PDB entry 2XCR | X-ray diffraction, 3.50 A resolution | chains D and E of the 4 polymer chains in the assembly

[Chain D]
Molecule: DNA gyrase subunit B, DNA gyrase subunit A
Organism: Staphylococcus aureus
Notes: EC 5.99.1.3; fragment: c-terminal 27kda domain, residues 410-644, n-terminal 56kda domain, residues 2-491
Reference sequence: chimeric construct of P66937, Q99XG5: residues 410-644 from P66937 (GYRB_STAAN) positions 410-644 (same numbers); residues 1002-1491 from Q99XG5 positions 2-491 (UniProt number = residue number - 1000)
Sequence (726 residues; each row starts with the number of its first residue; note: 357 numbers in that range are skipped by the numbering (no residue carries them; nothing is unmodelled there)):
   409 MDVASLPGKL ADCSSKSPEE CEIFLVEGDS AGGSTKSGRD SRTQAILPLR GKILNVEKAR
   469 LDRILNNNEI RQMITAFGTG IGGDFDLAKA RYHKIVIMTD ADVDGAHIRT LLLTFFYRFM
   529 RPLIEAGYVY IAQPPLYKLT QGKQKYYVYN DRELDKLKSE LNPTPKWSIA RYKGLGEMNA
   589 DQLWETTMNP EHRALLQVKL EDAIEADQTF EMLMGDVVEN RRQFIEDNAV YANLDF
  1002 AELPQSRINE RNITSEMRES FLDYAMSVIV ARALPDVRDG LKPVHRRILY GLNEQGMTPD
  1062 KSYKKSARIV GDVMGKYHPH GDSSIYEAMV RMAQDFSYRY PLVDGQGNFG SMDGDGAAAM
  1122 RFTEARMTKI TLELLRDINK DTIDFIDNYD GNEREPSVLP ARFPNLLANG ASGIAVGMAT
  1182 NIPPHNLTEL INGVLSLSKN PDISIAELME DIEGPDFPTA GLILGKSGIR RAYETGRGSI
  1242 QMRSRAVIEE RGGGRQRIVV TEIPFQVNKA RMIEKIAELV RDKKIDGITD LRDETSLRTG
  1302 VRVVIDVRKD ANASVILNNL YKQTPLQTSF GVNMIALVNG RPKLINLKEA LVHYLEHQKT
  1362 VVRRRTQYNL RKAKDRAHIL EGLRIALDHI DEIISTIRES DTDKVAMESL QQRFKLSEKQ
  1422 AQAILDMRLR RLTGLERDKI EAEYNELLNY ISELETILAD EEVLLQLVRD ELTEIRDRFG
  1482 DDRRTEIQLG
Disordered / not traced: 409-415
Differences from the reference sequence: expression tag (409); engineered mutation Phe-1123 (Tyr123 in Q99XG5)
Ligand contacts: RXV (6-methoxy-4-(2-{4-[([1,3]oxathiolo[5,4-c]pyridin-6-ylmethyl)amino]piperidin-1-yl}ethyl)quinoline-3-carbonitrile): Ala-1068, Gly-1072, Asp-1083, Met-1121
Swiss-Prot annotation at these positions:
  - binding site (Mg(2+)): Glu-435, Asp-508, Asp-510
  - site (Interaction with DNA): Lys-460, Asn-463

[Chain E]
Molecule: 20-nt DNA strand
Sequence (20 nucleotides; numbered 1 to 20; the number before each row is that of its first residue):
     1 XGCCGTAGGG CCCTACGGCT
Modified positions: 5UA (5'-O-carboxy-2'-deoxyadenosine) at position 1

[Interface between chain D and chain E]
Pairs across the interface (33):
  Lys-460(D) with DT14(E), sugar contact
  Ile-461(D) with DA15(E), sugar contact
  Leu-462(D) with DT14(E), phosphate contact; DA15(E), phosphate contact
  Asn-463(D) with DA15(E), hydrogen bond to the phosphate; DC16(E), hydrogen bond to the phosphate
  Lys-466(D) with DC16(E), salt bridge to the phosphate; DG17(E), salt bridge to the phosphate
  Arg-471(D) with DT14(E), salt bridge to the phosphate
  His-515(D) with DA15(E), hydrogen bond to the phosphate; DC16(E), salt bridge to the phosphate
  Leu-519(D) with DA15(E), phosphate contact
  Met-622(D) with DC16(E), phosphate contact
  Val-626(D) with DG17(E), sugar contact; DG18(E), phosphate contact
  Arg-629(D) with DG17(E), salt bridge to the phosphate
  Phe-1022(D) with DC16(E), phosphate contact
  Arg-1122(D) with DG9(E), salt bridge to the phosphate; DG10(E), salt bridge to the phosphate
  Phe-1123(D) with DG9(E), phosphate contact
  Ile-1175(D) with DC16(E), base contact; DG17(E), base contact
  Ala-1176(D) with DG17(E), sugar contact
  Val-1177(D) with DC16(E), sugar contact
  Gly-1178(D) with DC16(E), phosphate contact; DG17(E), hydrogen bond to the phosphate; DG18(E), phosphate contact
  Met-1179(D) with DG17(E), sugar contact
  Ala-1180(D) with DG17(E), sugar contact; DG18(E), sugar contact
  Arg-1238(D) with DG18(E), phosphate contact; DC19(E), salt bridge to the phosphate
  Asn-1334(D) with DG18(E), sugar contact
Also at the interface, not in a pair above, chain D (26 interface residues in all): Arg-458, Asn-475, Ser-1240, Ser-1330
Also at the interface, not in a pair above, chain E (10 interface residues in all): DC13, DT20

[In short]
The interface between chain D and chain E involves 26 residues on one side and 10 on the other; the contacts
include 4 hydrogen bonds and 8 salt bridges. Among the polar pairs are Asn-463(D)/DA15(E), Asn-463(D)/DC16(E)
and His-515(D)/DA15(E). Chain D binds compound RXV.
Chain D is DNA gyrase subunit B, DNA gyrase subunit A (Staphylococcus aureus) and chain E is a 20-nt DNA
strand; the structure, The 3.5A crystal structure of the catalytic core (B'A' region) of Staphylococcus aureus
DNA Gyrase complexed ..., was determined by X-ray diffraction (same publication as 2XCO and 2XCQ).
